PDB entry 4C3H | X-ray diffraction, 3.27 A resolution | chains D and G of the 14 polymer chains in the assembly

== Chain D ==
Protein: DNA-directed RNA polymerase I subunit RPA14
Organism: Saccharomyces cerevisiae
UniProtKB: P50106 (RPA14_YEAST); residue numbers follow UniProt; this construct covers 1-137
Chain sequence (137 residues; each row starts with the number of its first residue):
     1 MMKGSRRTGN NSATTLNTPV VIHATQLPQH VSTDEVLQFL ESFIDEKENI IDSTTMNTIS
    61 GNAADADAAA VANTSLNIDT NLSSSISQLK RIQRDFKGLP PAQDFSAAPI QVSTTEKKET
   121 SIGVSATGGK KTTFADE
Disordered / not traced: 1-11, 50-79, 101-137
Sequence notes: conflict Ser-12 (Thr in P50106)
Curated features (UniProtKB/Swiss-Prot):
  - modified residue: Ser-121 (Phosphoserine)

== Chain G ==
Protein: DNA-directed RNA polymerase I subunit RPA43
Organism: Saccharomyces cerevisiae
UniProtKB: P46669 (RPA43_YEAST); residues 1-326 here = UniProt positions 1-326
Chain sequence (326 residues; row label = number of the first residue in the row):
     1 MSQVKRANEN RETARFIKKH KKQVTNPIDE KNGTSNCIVR VPIALYVSLA PMYLENPLQG
    61 VMKQHLNPLV MKYNNKVGGV VLGYEGLKIL DADPLSKEDT SEKLIKITPD TPFGFTWCHV
   121 NLYVWQPQVG DVLEGYIFIQ SASHIGLLIH DAFNASIKKN NIPVDWTFVH NDVEEDADVI
   181 NTDENNGNNN NEDNKDSNGG SNSLGKFSFG NRSLGHWVDS NGEPIDGKLR FTVRNVHTTG
   241 RVVSVDGTLI SDADEEGNGY NSSRSQAESL PIVSNKKIVF DDEVSIENKE SHKELDLPEV
   301 KEDNGSEIVY EENTSESNDG ESSDSD
Disordered / not traced: 1-7, 96-98, 175-213, 252-259, 317-326
Curated features (UniProtKB/Swiss-Prot):
  - modified residue (Phosphoserine): Ser-244, Ser-251, Ser-265, Ser-269, Ser-285

== Chain D / chain G interface ==
Contacting residue pairs - 76 pairs, chain D then chain G:
  Thr-15(D) / Ser-48(G)  hydrogen bond (backbone-side chain)
  Thr-15(D) / His-65(G)  hydrogen bond (backbone-side chain)
  Leu-16(D) / Ser-48(G)
  Leu-16(D) / Gln-64(G)
  Leu-16(D) / His-65(G)
  Leu-16(D) / Phe-113(G)  hydrophobic
  Asn-17(D) / Gln-64(G)
  Asn-17(D) / His-65(G)
  Thr-18(D) / His-65(G)
  Pro-19(D) / Tyr-46(G)
  Pro-19(D) / Val-47(G)  hydrophobic
  Pro-19(D) / His-65(G)
  Val-20(D) / Tyr-46(G)  hydrogen bond (backbone-backbone)
  Val-20(D) / Phe-115(G)  hydrophobic
  Val-21(D) / Ala-44(G)
  Val-21(D) / Leu-45(G)
  Val-21(D) / Tyr-46(G)  hydrogen bond (backbone-backbone)
  Val-21(D) / Trp-117(G)  hydrophobic
  Ile-22(D) / Ile-43(G)  hydrophobic
  Ile-22(D) / Ala-44(G)
  Ile-22(D) / Asn-74(G)
  Ile-22(D) / Lys-76(G)
  His-23(D) / Ile-43(G)
  His-23(D) / Ala-44(G)  hydrogen bond (backbone-backbone)
  Ala-24(D) / Val-41(G)  hydrophobic
  Ala-24(D) / Pro-42(G)
  Ala-24(D) / Ile-43(G)  hydrophobic
  Thr-25(D) / Pro-42(G)  hydrogen bond (backbone-backbone)
  Thr-25(D) / Ile-43(G)
  Gln-26(D) / Val-41(G)
  Gln-26(D) / Pro-42(G)
  Leu-27(D) / Val-24(G)  hydrophobic
  Pro-28(D) / Val-24(G)
  Pro-28(D) / Val-39(G)  hydrophobic
  Pro-28(D) / Arg-40(G)
  Pro-28(D) / Val-41(G)  hydrophobic
  Gln-29(D) / Val-39(G)
  Gln-29(D) / Arg-40(G)  hydrogen bond (backbone-backbone)
  His-30(D) / Val-24(G)
  His-30(D) / Thr-25(G)  hydrogen bond (side chain-backbone)
  His-30(D) / Asn-26(G)
  His-30(D) / Pro-27(G)
  His-30(D) / Asn-36(G)
  His-30(D) / Ile-38(G)  hydrogen bond (side chain-backbone)
  His-30(D) / Val-39(G)
  Val-31(D) / Asn-36(G)  hydrogen bond (backbone-side chain)
  Val-31(D) / Ile-38(G)
  Val-31(D) / Arg-40(G)
  Val-36(D) / Ile-38(G)  hydrophobic
  Phe-39(D) / Gly-83(G)
  Phe-39(D) / Tyr-84(G)
  Phe-39(D) / Tyr-123(G)  hydrophobic
  Phe-43(D) / Val-70(G)  hydrophobic
  Phe-43(D) / Gly-83(G)
  Phe-43(D) / Tyr-84(G)
  Lys-47(D) / Met-62(G)
  Lys-47(D) / Tyr-84(G)  hydrogen bond
  Thr-80(D) / Lys-63(G)
  Leu-82(D) / Asn-67(G)
  Leu-82(D) / Val-70(G)  hydrophobic
  Ser-85(D) / Val-70(G)
  Ser-85(D) / Met-71(G)
  Gln-88(D) / Met-71(G)
  Leu-89(D) / Met-71(G)  hydrophobic
  Leu-89(D) / Leu-82(G)
  Arg-91(D) / His-150(G)
  Arg-91(D) / Asp-151(G)
  Ile-92(D) / Met-71(G)  hydrophobic
  Ile-92(D) / Leu-82(G)  hydrophobic
  Ile-92(D) / His-150(G)
  Ile-92(D) / Ala-152(G)  hydrophobic
  Asp-95(D) / Tyr-136(G)
  Asp-95(D) / His-150(G)  salt bridge
  Phe-96(D) / Ile-38(G)  hydrophobic
  Phe-96(D) / His-150(G)
  Leu-99(D) / Tyr-136(G)
Other interface residues (no listed pair), chain D (32 interface residues in all): Pro-100
Other interface residues (no listed pair), chain G (41 interface residues in all): Gln-23, Pro-68, Glu-85, Gln-126, Phe-153

== In short ==
32 residues of chain D and 41 residues of chain G are in contact; the contacts include 11 hydrogen bonds and 1
salt bridge. Polar pairs include Asp-95(D)/His-150(G), Thr-15(D)/Ser-48(G) and Thr-15(D)/His-65(G).
Chain D is DNA-directed RNA polymerase I subunit RPA14 and chain G is DNA-directed RNA polymerase I subunit
RPA43, both from Saccharomyces cerevisiae; the structure, Structure of 14-subunit RNA polymerase I at 3.27 A
resolution, crystal form C2-93, was determined by X-ray diffraction, deposited together with 4C3I and 4C3J.
